PDB entry 7U60 | X-ray diffraction, 2.55 A resolution | chains A and H of the 5 polymer chains in the assembly

Chain A:
Protein: Integrin alpha-IIb
Source organism: Homo sapiens
UniProt: P08514 (ITA2B_HUMAN); residues 1-455 here correspond to UniProt positions 32-486 (UniProt number = residue number + 31)
Amino-acid sequence (455 residues; numbered 1 to 455; the number before each row is that of its first residue):
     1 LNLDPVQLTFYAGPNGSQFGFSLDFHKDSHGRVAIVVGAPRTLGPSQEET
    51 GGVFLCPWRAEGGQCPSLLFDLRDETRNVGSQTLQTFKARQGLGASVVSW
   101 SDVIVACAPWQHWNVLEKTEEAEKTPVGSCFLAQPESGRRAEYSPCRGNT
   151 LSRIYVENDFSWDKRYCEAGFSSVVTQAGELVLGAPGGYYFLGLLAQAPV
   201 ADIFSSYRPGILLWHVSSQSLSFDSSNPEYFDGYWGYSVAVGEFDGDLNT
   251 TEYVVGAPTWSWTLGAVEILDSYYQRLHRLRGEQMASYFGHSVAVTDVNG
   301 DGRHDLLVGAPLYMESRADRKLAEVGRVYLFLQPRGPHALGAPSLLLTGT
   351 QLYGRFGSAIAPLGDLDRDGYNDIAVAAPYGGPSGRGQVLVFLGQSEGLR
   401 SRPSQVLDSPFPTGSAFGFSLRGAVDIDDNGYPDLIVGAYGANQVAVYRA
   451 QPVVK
Disulfide bonds: Cys56-Cys65, Cys107-Cys130, Cys146-Cys167
Ion coordination: Ca2+ site 1: Glu243, Asp245, Asp247, Thr250, Glu252; Ca2+ site 2: Asp297, Asn299, Asp301, Arg303, Asp305; Ca2+ site 3: Asp365, Asp367, Asp369, Tyr371, Asp373; Ca2+ site 4: Asp426, Asp428, Asn430, Tyr432, Asp434
UniProt features mapped onto this chain:
  - binding site (Ca(2+)): Glu243, Asp245, Asp247, Thr250, Glu252, Asp297, Asn299, Asp301, Arg303, Asp305, Asp365, Asp367, Asp369, Tyr371, Asp373, Asp426, Asp428, Asn430, Tyr432, Asp434
  - glycosylation (N-linked (GlcNAc...) asparagine): Asn15, Asn249

Chain H:
Protein: Fab heavy chain
Source organism: Mus musculus
Notes: antibody fragment or engineered binder
Amino-acid sequence (216 residues; row label = number of the first residue in the row; note: 3 numbers in that range are skipped by the numbering (no residue carries them; nothing is unmodelled there)):
     1 EVQLQQSGAELVKPGASVKLSCTASGFNIKDTYVHWVKQRPEQGLEWIGR
    51 IDPANGYTKYDPKFQGKATITADTSSNTAYLQLSSLTSEDTAVYYCVRPL
   101 YDYYAMDYWGQGTSVTVSSAKTTAPSVYPLAPVC
   138 TGSSVTLGCLVKGYFPEPVTLTWNSGSLSSGVHTFPAVLQSDLYTLSSSV
   188 TVTSSTWPSQSITCNVAHPASSTKVDKKIEPR
Disulfide bonds: Cys22-Cys96, Cys146-Cys201

Chain A / chain H interface:
Pairs across the interface - 22 pairs, chain A then chain H:
  Arg77(A) - Asp102(H)  salt bridge
  Arg77(A) - Tyr104(H)
  Val79(A) - Tyr104(H)  hydrophobic
  Gly80(A) - Tyr104(H)
  Gln82(A) - Tyr104(H)  hydrogen bond
  Leu84(A) - Tyr104(H)
  Asn149(A) - Tyr33(H)  hydrogen bond
  Asn149(A) - Tyr104(H)
  Ile154(A) - Tyr57(H)
  Asn158(A) - Tyr57(H)  hydrogen bond
  Ser205(A) - Tyr101(H)
  Ser206(A) - Tyr101(H)
  Ile211(A) - Asp102(H)
  Leu213(A) - Asp102(H)
  Leu213(A) - Tyr103(H)  hydrogen bond (backbone-backbone)
  Leu213(A) - Tyr104(H)
  Trp214(A) - Tyr101(H)
  Trp214(A) - Tyr103(H)
  His215(A) - Asp31(H)
  His215(A) - Thr32(H)
  His215(A) - Tyr101(H)  hydrogen bond (backbone-backbone)
  His215(A) - Tyr103(H)
Other interface residues (no listed pair), chain A (15 interface residues in all): Glu117
Other interface residues (no listed pair), chain H (11 interface residues in all): Lys59, Pro99, Leu100

Summary:
15 residues of chain A and 11 residues of chain H are in contact, with 5 hydrogen bonds and 1 salt bridge.
Polar pairs include Arg77(A)-Asp102(H), Gln82(A)-Tyr104(H) and Asn149(A)-Tyr33(H). Curated annotation
(UniProt) lists 20 Ca2+-binding residues on chain A.
Chain A is Integrin alpha-IIb (Homo sapiens) and chain H is Fab heavy chain (Mus musculus); the structure,
Integrin alpha IIB beta3 complex with cRGDfV, was determined by X-ray diffraction (same publication as 7L8P,
7TCT, 7TD8, 7THO, 7TMZ, 7TPD and 15 further entries).
